PDB entry 6LUM | electron microscopy, 2.84 A resolution | chains H and N of the 15 polymer chains in the assembly

Chain H (and N):
Protein: Succinate dehydrogenase subunit D
From: Mycolicibacterium smegmatis MC2 51
Notes: chain N of this document is another copy of the same molecule, construct and numbering; everything in this record applies to it too
Sequence (166 residues; each row starts with the number of its first residue):
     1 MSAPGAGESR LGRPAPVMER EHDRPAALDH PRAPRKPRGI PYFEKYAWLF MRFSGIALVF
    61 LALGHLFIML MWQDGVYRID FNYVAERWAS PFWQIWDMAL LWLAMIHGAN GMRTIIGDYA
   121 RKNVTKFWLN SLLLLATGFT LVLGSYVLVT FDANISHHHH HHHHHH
Disordered / not traced: 1-36, 157-166 (chain N: 1-40, 157-166)
Ion coordination: heme Fe near His-107 (its only coordinating residue here)
Ligand contacts:
  - heme (HEM), molecule 1: Met-51, Arg-52, Gly-55, Ile-56, Leu-58, Val-59, Ala-104, His-107, Gly-108, Gly-111, Met-112, Thr-114, Ile-115
  - heme (HEM), molecule 2: His-65, Leu-66, Met-69, Leu-70, Val-76, Ile-79, Val-84, Arg-87, Trp-88, Asp-97, Leu-100, Leu-101, Gly-144, Val-147, Leu-148
  - 3-sn-phosphatidic acid (LPP; 2-(hexadecanoyloxy)-1-[(phosphonooxy)methyl]ethyl hexadecanoate), molecule 1: Leu-61, Ser-90, Pro-91, Phe-92, Trp-93, Ile-95, Trp-96, Ala-99
  - 3-sn-phosphatidic acid (LPP), molecule 2: Gly-138, Phe-139, Val-142
  - menaquinone-9 (MQ9), molecule 1: Phe-60, Gly-64, Phe-67, Ile-68, Trp-72, Phe-92, Trp-93, Trp-96
  - menaquinone-9 (MQ9), molecule 2: Gln-94, Ile-95, Met-98, Ala-99, Trp-102, Leu-103, Leu-148, Val-149
  - menaquinone-9 (MQ9), molecule 3: Val-142, Ser-145, Tyr-146, Val-149, Thr-150
  - phosphatidylethanolamine (PEV; (1S)-2-{[(2-aminoethoxy)(hydroxy)phosphoryl]oxy}-1-[(palmitoyloxy)methyl]ethyl stearate): Ile-56, Val-59, Phe-60

How chain H and chain N interact:
Pairs across the interface (5):
  Pro-37(H) with Tyr-42(N), hydrogen bond (backbone-side chain)
  Arg-38(H) with Tyr-42(N), hydrogen bond (backbone-side chain)
  Gly-39(H) with Tyr-42(N)
  Tyr-146(H) with Pro-91(N); Gln-94(N), hydrogen bond
Interface residues without a listed pair, chain H (9 interface residues in all): Ile-40, Pro-41, Phe-127, Val-149, Thr-150
Interface residues without a listed pair, chain N (9 interface residues in all): Pro-41, Tyr-46, Leu-49, Phe-53, Ile-95, Val-149

In short:
The chain H/chain N interface involves 9 residues from each chain, with 3 hydrogen bonds. Among the polar
pairs are Pro-37(H)/Tyr-42(N), Arg-38(H)/Tyr-42(N) and Tyr-146(H)/Gln-94(N). Bound to chain H: 3 copies of
menaquinone-9, 3-sn-phosphatidic acid, heme and phosphatidylethanolamine.
Both chains are Succinate dehydrogenase subunit D (Mycolicibacterium smegmatis MC2 51). Entry 6LUM (Structure
of Mycobacterium smegmatis succinate dehydrogenase 2) was determined by electron microscopy.
